8YJL - chains J and D of the 8 polymer chains in the assembly; structure by electron microscopy, 3.51 A resolution.

[Chain J]
Molecule: upstream DNA
Organism: Homo sapiens
Sequence (17 nucleotides; numbered 1 to 17; the number before each row is that of its first residue):
     1 TTTTAATTTA TATTTTT

[Chain D]
Molecule: Flap endonuclease 1
Organism: Homo sapiens
Notes: EC 3.1.-.-
UniProt: P39748 (FEN1_HUMAN); residues 1-380 here = UniProt positions 1-380
Chain sequence (380 residues; each row starts with the number of its first residue):
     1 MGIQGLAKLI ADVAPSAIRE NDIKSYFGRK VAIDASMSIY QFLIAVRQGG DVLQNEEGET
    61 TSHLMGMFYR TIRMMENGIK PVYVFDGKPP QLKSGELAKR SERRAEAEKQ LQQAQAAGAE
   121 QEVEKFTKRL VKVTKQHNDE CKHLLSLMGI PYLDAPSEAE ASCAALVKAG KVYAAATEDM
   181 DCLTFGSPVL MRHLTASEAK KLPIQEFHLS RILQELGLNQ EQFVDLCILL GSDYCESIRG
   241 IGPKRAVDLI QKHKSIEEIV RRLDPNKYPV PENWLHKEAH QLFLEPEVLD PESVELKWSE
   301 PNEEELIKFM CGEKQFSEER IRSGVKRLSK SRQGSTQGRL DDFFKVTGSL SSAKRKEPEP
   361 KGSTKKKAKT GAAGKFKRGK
Unresolved in the structure: 1-2, 354-380
UniProt features mapped onto this chain:
  - region: Thr336 to Phe344 (Interaction with PCNA)
  - binding site (Mg(2+)): Asp34, Asp86, Glu158, Glu160, Asp179, Asp181, Asp233
  - binding site (DNA): Arg47, Arg70, Glu158, Gly231, Asp233
  - modified residue: Arg19 (Symmetric dimethylarginine), Lys80 (N6-acetyllysine), Arg100 (Symmetric dimethylarginine), Arg104 (Symmetric dimethylarginine), Ser187 (Phosphoserine), Arg192 (Symmetric dimethylarginine), Ser197 (Phosphoserine), Ser255 (Phosphoserine), Ser293 (Phosphoserine), Ser335 (Phosphoserine), Thr336 (Phosphothreonine), Lys354 (N6-acetyllysine), Thr364 (Phosphothreonine), Lys375 (N6-acetyllysine), Lys377 (N6-acetyllysine), Lys380 (N6-acetyllysine)
  - mutagenesis: Arg29 (R29A: No significant effect on exonuclease activity or flap endonuclease activity), Asp34 (D34A: Loss of flap endonuclease activity but substrate binding activity is retained), Arg47 (R47A: Significantly reduced exonuclease activity and reduced substrate binding. The positions of the cleavage sites are also shifted), Arg70 (R70A: Loss of exonuclease activity and reduced endonuclease activity. Reduced substrate binding), Arg73 (R73A: No significant effect on exonuclease activity or flap endonuclease activity), Lys80 (K80A: No significant effect on exonuclease activity or flap endonuclease activity), Asp86 (D86A: Loss of flap endonuclease activity but substrate binding activity is retained), Arg103 (R103A: No effect on flap endonuclease activity or substrate binding), Glu158 (E158A: Loss of flap endonuclease activity and substrate binding), Asp179 (D179A: No effect on flap endonuclease activity or substrate binding), Asp181 (D181A: Loss of flap endonuclease activity but substrate binding activity is retained), Ser187 (S187A: Fails to translocate from nucleoli to the nuclear plasma; S187D: Diminishes nucleolar localization), 3 further mutagenesis entries in UniProt

[Interface between chain J and chain D]
Pairs across the interface (11; chain J residue first):
  DT15(J) - Gln48(D)  base contact
  DT16(J) - Gln48(D)  base contact
  DT16(J) - Leu53(D)  base contact
  DT16(J) - Met65(D)  base contact
  DT16(J) - Arg320(D)  phosphate contact
  DT17(J) - Gln48(D)  base contact
  DT17(J) - Asp51(D)  base contact
  DT17(J) - Gln54(D)  phosphate contact
  DT17(J) - Asn55(D)  phosphate contact
  DT17(J) - Phe316(D)  phosphate contact
  DT17(J) - Ser317(D)  phosphate contact
Interface residues without a listed pair, chain J (4 interface residues in all): DT11
Interface residues without a listed pair, chain D (14 interface residues in all): Val46, Arg47, Thr61, Lys201, Ile321

[Overview]
4 residues of chain J face 14 of chain D across their interface. From UniProt: 7 Mg2+-binding residues, 5
DNA-binding residues and 15 mutagenesis sites on chain D.
Here chain J is upstream DNA and chain D is Flap endonuclease 1, both from Homo sapiens. Entry 8YJL (Structure
of the human endogenous PCNA-FEN1 complex - State B) was determined by electron microscopy together with 8YJH,
8YJQ, 8YJR, 8YJS, 8YJU, 8YJV, 8YJW and 8YJZ from the same study.
